PDB entry 5UEA | X-ray diffraction, 1.70 A resolution | chains A and B of the 3 polymer chains in the assembly

Chain A:
Protein: Fab Heavy Chain
From: Homo sapiens
Notes: antibody fragment or engineered binder
Chain sequence (229 residues; each row starts with the number of its first residue; note: 1 number in that range is skipped by the numbering (no residue carries it; nothing is unmodelled there); a row labelled like 82A-82C holds insertion residues (82A, then the next letters in order); numbers below 1 keep their minus sign (Glu-2 is residue -2)):
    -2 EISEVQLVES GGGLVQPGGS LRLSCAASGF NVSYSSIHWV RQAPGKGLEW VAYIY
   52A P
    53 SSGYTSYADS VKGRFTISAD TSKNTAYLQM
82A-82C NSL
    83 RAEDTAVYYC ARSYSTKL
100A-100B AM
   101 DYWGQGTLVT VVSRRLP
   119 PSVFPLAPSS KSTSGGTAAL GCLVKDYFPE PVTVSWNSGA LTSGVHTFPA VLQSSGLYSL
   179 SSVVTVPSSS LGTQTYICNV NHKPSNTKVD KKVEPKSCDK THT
Disordered / not traced: -2 to 0, 128-133, 214-221
Disulfide bonds: Cys22-Cys92, Cys140-Cys196

Chain B:
Protein: Fab Light Chain
From: Homo sapiens
Notes: antibody fragment or engineered binder
Chain sequence (215 residues; row label = number of the first residue in the row; numbering starts at 0):
     0 SDIQMTQSPS SLSASVGDRV TITCRASQSV SSAVAWYQQK PGKAPKLLIY SASSLYSGVP
    60 SRFSGSRSGT DFTLTISSLQ PEDFATYYCQ QSQWYPITFG QGTKVEIKRT VAAPSVFIFP
   120 PSDSQLKSGT ASVVCLLNNF YPREAKVQWK VDNALQSGNS QESVTEQDSK DSTYSLSSTL
   180 TLSKADYEKH KVYACEVTHQ GLSSPVTKSF NRGEC
Disordered / not traced: 0, 212-214
Disulfide bonds: Cys23-Cys88, Cys134-Cys194

Chain A / chain B interface:
Pairs across the interface (73):
  His35(A) - Ile96(B)
  Val37(A) - Phe98(B)  hydrophobic
  Gln39(A) - Gln38(B)  hydrogen bond
  Gln39(A) - Tyr87(B)
  Lys43(A) - Tyr87(B)
  Gly44(A) - Tyr87(B)
  Leu45(A) - Pro44(B)  hydrophobic
  Leu45(A) - Tyr87(B)  hydrophobic
  Leu45(A) - Phe98(B)
  Trp47(A) - Pro95(B)  hydrophobic
  Trp47(A) - Ile96(B)
  Trp47(A) - Phe98(B)
  Ser58(A) - Tyr94(B)
  Tyr59(A) - Tyr94(B)  hydrogen bond (backbone-side chain)
  Ala60(A) - Tyr94(B)
  Asp61(A) - Tyr94(B)
  Tyr91(A) - Gln38(B)  hydrogen bond
  Tyr91(A) - Lys42(B)
  Tyr91(A) - Ala43(B)  hydrophobic
  Thr98(A) - Tyr49(B)
  Lys99(A) - Ser31(B)  hydrogen bond
  Lys99(A) - Ala32(B)
  Lys99(A) - Ser50(B)  hydrogen bond
  Lys99(A) - Ser91(B)  hydrogen bond (backbone-side chain)
  Leu100(A) - Gln89(B)  hydrogen bond (backbone-side chain)
  Leu100(A) - Ser91(B)
  Ala100A(A) - Ala34(B)  hydrophobic
  Ala100A(A) - Tyr36(B)
  Ala100A(A) - Tyr49(B)  hydrophobic
  Ala100A(A) - Gln89(B)
  Met100B(A) - Tyr36(B)  hydrogen bond (backbone-side chain)
  Met100B(A) - Leu46(B)
  Met100B(A) - Gln89(B)
  Asp101(A) - Leu46(B)
  Asp101(A) - Tyr55(B)  hydrogen bond
  Tyr102(A) - Tyr55(B)
  Trp103(A) - Tyr36(B)
  Trp103(A) - Ala43(B)  hydrophobic
  Trp103(A) - Pro44(B)
  Gly104(A) - Ala43(B)
  Gln105(A) - Ala43(B)
  Phe122(A) - Ser121(B)
  Phe122(A) - Ser123(B)
  Phe122(A) - Gln124(B)
  Phe122(A) - Ser127(B)
  Pro123(A) - Ser121(B)
  Pro123(A) - Ser123(B)
  Leu124(A) - Phe118(B)  hydrophobic
  Ala125(A) - Phe118(B)
  Ala137(A) - Phe116(B)  hydrophobic
  Ala137(A) - Phe118(B)
  Leu138(A) - Phe118(B)  hydrophobic
  Leu141(A) - Ser131(B)
  Lys143(A) - Gln124(B)
  Lys143(A) - Ser131(B)
  His164(A) - Asn137(B)  hydrogen bond
  His164(A) - Asn138(B)  hydrogen bond
  His164(A) - Ser174(B)  hydrogen bond
  Phe166(A) - Leu135(B)  hydrophobic
  Phe166(A) - Ser162(B)
  Phe166(A) - Thr164(B)
  Phe166(A) - Ser174(B)
  Phe166(A) - Leu175(B)
  Phe166(A) - Ser176(B)
  Pro167(A) - Ser162(B)  hydrogen bond (backbone-side chain)
  Pro167(A) - Val163(B)
  Val169(A) - Gln160(B)
  Val169(A) - Glu161(B)
  Val169(A) - Ser162(B)
  Leu170(A) - Gln160(B)  hydrogen bond (backbone-side chain)
  Gln171(A) - Gln160(B)
  Val181(A) - Leu135(B)  hydrophobic
  Thr183(A) - Asn137(B)
Other interface residues (no listed pair), chain A (45 interface residues in all): Glu46, Tyr50, Ser97, Thr135, Thr165, Ser179, Lys209
Other interface residues (no listed pair), chain B (40 interface residues in all): Gly41, Val133, Asp167

Summary:
Chain A and chain B form an interface of 45 and 40 residues respectively; the contacts include 14 hydrogen
bonds. Polar contacts include Gln39(A)-Gln38(B), Tyr59(A)-Tyr94(B) and Tyr91(A)-Gln38(B).
Chain A is Fab Heavy Chain and chain B is Fab Light Chain, both from Homo sapiens; the structure, Structure of
antigen-Fab complex with Histone chaperone ASF1, was determined by X-ray diffraction.
